PDB entry 7U2A | electron microscopy, 4.10 A resolution (low resolution: residue-level contacts below are approximate; hydrogen-bond / salt-bridge calls are withheld) | chains C and A of the 3 polymer chains in the assembly

Chain C:
Molecule: 38-nt RNA strand
From: Homo sapiens
Sequence (38 nucleotides; row label = number of the first residue in the row; note: 24 numbers in that range are skipped by the numbering (no residue carries them; nothing is unmodelled there)):
     1 GAGAAAGCU
    34 CCAUGUCUAACAACAUGGCUUUCUCACCA

Chain A:
Protein: Serine--tRNA ligase, mitochondrial
From: Homo sapiens
Notes: EC 6.1.1.11
Reference sequence: Q9NP81 (SYSM_HUMAN); residue numbers follow UniProt; this construct covers 1-518
Chain sequence (518 residues; numbered 1 to 518; the number before each row is that of its first residue):
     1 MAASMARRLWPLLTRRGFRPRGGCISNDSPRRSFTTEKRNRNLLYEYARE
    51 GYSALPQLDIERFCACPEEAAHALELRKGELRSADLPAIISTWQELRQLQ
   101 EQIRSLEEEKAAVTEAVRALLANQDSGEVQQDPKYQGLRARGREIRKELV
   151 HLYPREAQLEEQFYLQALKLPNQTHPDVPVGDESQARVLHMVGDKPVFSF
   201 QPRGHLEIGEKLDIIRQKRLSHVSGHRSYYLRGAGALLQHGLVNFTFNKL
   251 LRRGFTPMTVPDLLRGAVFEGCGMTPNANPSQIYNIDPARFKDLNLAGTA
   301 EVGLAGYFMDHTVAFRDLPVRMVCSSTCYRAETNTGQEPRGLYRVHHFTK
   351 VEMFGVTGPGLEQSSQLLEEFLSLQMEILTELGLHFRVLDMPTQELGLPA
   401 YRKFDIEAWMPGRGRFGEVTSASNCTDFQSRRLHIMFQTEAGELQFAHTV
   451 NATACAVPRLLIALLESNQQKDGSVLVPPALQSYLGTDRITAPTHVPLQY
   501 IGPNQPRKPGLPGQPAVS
Not modelled in the structure: 1-185, 394-396, 508-518
Residues lining bound ligands: 5'-O-(N-(L-seryl)-sulfamoyl)adenosine (SSA): Thr299, Glu301, Arg330, Tyr343, Arg344, Val345, Phe348, Lys350, Glu352, Glu418, Val419, Thr420, Ser421, Asn451, Thr453, Ala456, Pro458, Arg459
What the authors report for this chain:
  - conformationally variable residues (side-chain flip): Glu332
  - mutagenesis - R118A, R118A/R139A/R143A, R139A, R143A, R146A: decreased catalytic activity

Interface between chain C and chain A:
Contacting residue pairs - 29 pairs, chain C then chain A:
  G1(C) with Arg227(A); Glu332(A); Thr333(A); Asn334(A); Thr335(A); Gly336(A); His346(A)
  A2(C) with Thr335(A)
  C34(C) with Pro506(A)
  C35(C) with Pro503(A); Asn504(A); Gln505(A)
  G51(C) with His222(A); Asn504(A)
  C52(C) with Ser221(A); His222(A); Asn504(A)
  U53(C) with His226(A)
  U54(C) with Arg340(A)
  A59(C) with Asn334(A)
  C60(C) with Gln282(A); Glu332(A); Asn334(A); Arg344(A)
  C61(C) with Arg344(A)
  A62(C) with Met274(A); Lys403(A); Glu418(A); Ser421(A)
Also at the interface, not in a pair above, chain C (13 interface residues in all): C58
Also at the interface, not in a pair above, chain A (25 interface residues in all): Glu301, Arg330, Ala331, Arg507

Summary:
13 residues of chain C face 25 of chain A across their interface. Chain A binds
5'-O-(N-(L-seryl)-sulfamoyl)adenosine. The paper reports that R118A, R118A/R139A/R143A and R139A of chain A,
among others, reduce catalytic activity; conformational variability at Glu332(A); 5 substitutions were tested
in all.
Chain C is a 38-nt RNA strand and chain A is Serine--tRNA ligase, mitochondrial, both from Homo sapiens; the
structure, Cryo-electron microscopy structure of human mt-SerRS in complex with mt-tRNA (GCU), was determined
by electron microscopy, deposited together with 7TZB and 7U2B.
